PDB entry 2YRS | X-ray diffraction, 2.30 A resolution | chains C and D of the 4 polymer chains in the assembly

# Chain C
Name: Hemoglobin subunit alpha
Organism: Homo sapiens
UniProtKB: P69905 (HBA_HUMAN); residues 1-141 here correspond to UniProt positions 2-142 (UniProt number = residue number + 1)
Chain sequence (141 residues; row label = number of the first residue in the row):
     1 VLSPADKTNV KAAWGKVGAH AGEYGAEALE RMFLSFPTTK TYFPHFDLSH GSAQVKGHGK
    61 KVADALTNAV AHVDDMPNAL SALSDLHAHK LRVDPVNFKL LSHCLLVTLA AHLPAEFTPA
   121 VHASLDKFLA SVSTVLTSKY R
Bound ions: heme Fe near H87 (its only coordinating residue here)
Ligand contacts: heme (HEM): M32, T39, Y42, F43, H45, F46, H58, K61, V62, A65, L66, L83, L86, H87, L91, V93, N97, F98, L101, V132, L136
UniProt features mapped onto this chain:
  - binding site (O2): H58
  - binding site (heme b): H87
  - site: T8, N9 (Microbial infection: Cleavage), K11 (Not glycated), A13, W14 (Microbial infection: Cleavage), Y24, G25 (Microbial infection: Cleavage), L29, E30 (Microbial infection: Cleavage), H45, F46 (Microbial infection: Cleavage), D47, L48 (Microbial infection: Cleavage), S52, A53 (Microbial infection: Cleavage), V55, K56 (Microbial infection: Cleavage), K56 (Not glycated), G59, K60 (Microbial infection: Cleavage), K60 (Not glycated), K90 (Not glycated), L91, R92 (Microbial infection: Cleavage), K99 (Not glycated), L106, V107 (Microbial infection: Cleavage), T108, L109 (Microbial infection: Cleavage), V121, H122 (Microbial infection: Cleavage), S133, T134 (Microbial infection: Cleavage)
  - modified residue: S3 (Phosphoserine), K7 (N6-succinyllysine), T8 (Phosphothreonine), K11 (N6-succinyllysine), K16 (N6-acetyllysine), Y24 (Phosphotyrosine), S35 (Phosphoserine), K40 (N6-succinyllysine), S49 (Phosphoserine), S102 (Phosphoserine), T108 (Phosphothreonine), S124 (Phosphoserine), S131 (Phosphoserine), T134 (Phosphothreonine), T137 (Phosphothreonine), S138 (Phosphoserine)
  - glycosylation (N-linked (Glc) (glycation) lysine): K7, K16, K40, K61

# Chain D
Name: Hemoglobin subunit beta
Organism: Homo sapiens
UniProtKB: P68871 (HBB_HUMAN); numbering as in UniProt (aligned over 2-147)
Chain sequence (146 residues; numbered 2 to 147; the number before each row is that of its first residue):
     2 VHLTPEEKSA VTALWGKVNV DEVGGEALGR LLVVYPWTQR FFESFGDLST PDAVMGNPKV
    62 KAHGKKVLGA FSDGLAHLDN LKGTFATLSE LHCDKLHVDP ENFRLLGNVL VCVLAHHFGK
   122 QFTPPVQAAY QKVVAGVANA LAHKYH
Bound ions: heme Fe near H93 (its only coordinating residue here)
Ligand contacts: heme (HEM): L32, T39, F42, F43, F46, H64, K67, V68, A71, F72, F86, L89, L92, H93, L97, V99, N103, F104, L107, V138, L142
UniProt features mapped onto this chain:
  - binding site ((2R)-2,3-bisphosphoglycerate): V2, H3, K83, H144
  - binding site (heme b): H64, H93
  - site: E8, K9 (Microbial infection: Cleavage), G26, E27 (Microbial infection: Cleavage), G30, R31 (Microbial infection: Cleavage), Y36, P37 (Microbial infection: Cleavage), W38, T39 (Microbial infection: Cleavage), F46, G47 (Microbial infection: Cleavage), D53, A54 (Microbial infection: Cleavage), G57, N58 (Microbial infection: Cleavage), K60 (Not glycated), F72, S73 (Microbial infection: Cleavage), G75, L76 (Microbial infection: Cleavage), K83 (Not glycated), T85, F86 (Microbial infection: Cleavage), H93, C94 (Microbial infection: Cleavage), K96 (Not glycated), R105, L106 (Microbial infection: Cleavage), L111, V112 (Microbial infection: Cleavage), G120, K121 (Microbial infection: Cleavage), F123, T124 (Microbial infection: Cleavage), A129, A130 (Microbial infection: Cleavage) and 2 more in UniProt
  - modified residue: V2 (N-acetylvaline), S10 (Phosphoserine), T13 (Phosphothreonine), S45 (Phosphoserine), T51 (Phosphothreonine), K60 (N6-acetyllysine), K83 (N6-acetyllysine), T88 (Phosphothreonine), C94 (S-nitrosocysteine), K145 (N6-acetyllysine)
  - glycosylation: V2 (N-linked (Glc) (glycation) valine), K9 (N-linked (Glc) (glycation) lysine), K18 (N-linked (Glc) (glycation) lysine), K67 (N-linked (Glc) (glycation) lysine), K121 (N-linked (Glc) (glycation) lysine), K145 (N-linked (Glc) (glycation) lysine)
  - natural variant: V2 (V2A: In Raleigh), H3 (H3L: In Graz; H3Q: In Okayama; H3R: In Deer Lodge; H3Y: In Fukuoka), P6 (P6R: In Warwickshire), E7 (E7A: In G-Makassar; E7K: In Hb C; E7Q: In Machida; E7V: In SKCA), E8 (E8G: In G-San Jose; E8K: In G-Siriraj), K9 (K9E: In N-Timone; K9Q: In J-Luhe; K9T: In Rio Grande), S10 (S10C: In Porto Alegre), A11 (A11D: In Ankara; A11V: In Iraq-Halabja), V12 (V12D: In Windsor; V12I: In Hamilton), A14 (A14D: In J-Lens), L15 (L15P: In Saki; L15R: In Soegn), W16 (W16G: In Randwick; W16R: In Belfast), 118 further natural variant entries in UniProt

# Chain C / chain D interface
Contacting residue pairs - 38 pairs, chain C then chain D:
  R31(C) - F123(D)  hydrogen bond (side chain-backbone)
  R31(C) - T124(D)
  R31(C) - P125(D)
  R31(C) - Q128(D)  hydrogen bond
  L34(C) - P125(D)  hydrophobic
  L34(C) - P126(D)
  L34(C) - A129(D)
  S35(C) - Q128(D)
  S35(C) - A129(D)
  S35(C) - Q132(D)
  F36(C) - Q132(D)
  H103(C) - N109(D)  hydrogen bond (side chain-backbone)
  H103(C) - V112(D)
  H103(C) - Q132(D)  hydrogen bond
  C104(C) - Q128(D)
  V107(C) - V112(D)  hydrophobic
  V107(C) - A116(D)
  V107(C) - Q128(D)
  A110(C) - C113(D)
  A110(C) - A116(D)  hydrophobic
  A110(C) - H117(D)
  A111(C) - A116(D)
  A111(C) - G120(D)
  A111(C) - K121(D)
  L113(C) - H117(D)
  P114(C) - H117(D)  hydrogen bond (backbone-side chain)
  F117(C) - R31(D)  hydrogen bond (backbone-side chain)
  F117(C) - H117(D)
  T118(C) - R31(D)  hydrogen bond (backbone-side chain)
  P119(C) - R31(D)
  P119(C) - V34(D)
  P119(C) - M56(D)  hydrophobic
  H122(C) - R31(D)  hydrogen bond
  H122(C) - V35(D)
  H122(C) - C113(D)
  A123(C) - V35(D)
  D126(C) - V35(D)
  D126(C) - Y36(D)  hydrogen bond
Interface residues without a listed pair, chain C (20 interface residues in all): E27, E30, L106
Interface residues without a listed pair, chain D (21 interface residues in all): E27, V110

# In short
Chain C and chain D form an interface of 20 and 21 residues respectively, with 9 hydrogen bonds. Polar pairs
include R31(C)-F123(D), R31(C)-Q128(D) and H103(C)-N109(D). Chain C binds heme. Ligands of chain D: heme.
Here chain C is Hemoglobin subunit alpha and chain D is Hemoglobin subunit beta, both from Homo sapiens. Entry
2YRS (Human hemoglobin D Los Angeles: crystal structure) was determined by X-ray diffraction.
